Entry 4XO1 (X-ray diffraction, 1.80 A resolution); this record covers chain A.

# Chain A
Name: Protein GnsA
Organism: Escherichia coli
UniProtKB: P0AC92 (GNSA_ECOLI); residues 1-57 here = UniProt positions 1-57
Sequence (60 residues; numbered 1 to 60; the number before each row is that of its first residue):
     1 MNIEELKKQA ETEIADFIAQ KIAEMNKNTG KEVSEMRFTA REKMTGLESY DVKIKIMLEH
Modified positions: Mse1, Mse44, Mse57 (selenomethionine; parent Met); Mse25, Mse36 (selenomethionine)
Differences from the reference sequence: engineered mutation Mse25 (Leu in P0AC92), Mse36 (Ile in P0AC92); expression tag (58-60)

# In short
Chain A is Protein GnsA (Escherichia coli); the structure, crystal structure of Se-Met GnsA with double
mutations, was determined by X-ray diffraction.
